4R4N - chains L and H of the 4 polymer chains in the assembly; structure by X-ray diffraction, 3.56 A resolution.

Chain L:
Name: Antibody 2.2c LIGHT CHAIN
Source organism: Homo sapiens
Notes: antibody fragment or engineered binder
Sequence (210 residues; row label = number of the first residue in the row; note: 1 number in that range is skipped by the numbering (no residue carries it; nothing is unmodelled there)):
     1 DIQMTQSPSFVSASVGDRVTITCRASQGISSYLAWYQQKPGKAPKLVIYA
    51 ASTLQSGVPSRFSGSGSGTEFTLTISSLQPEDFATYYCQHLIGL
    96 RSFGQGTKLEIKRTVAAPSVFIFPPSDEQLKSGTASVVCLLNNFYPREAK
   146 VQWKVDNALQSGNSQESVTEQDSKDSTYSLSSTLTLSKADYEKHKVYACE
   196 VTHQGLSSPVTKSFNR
Cystine bridges: Cys23-Cys88, Cys134-Cys194

Chain H:
Name: Antibody 2.2c heavy CHAIN
Source organism: Homo sapiens
Notes: antibody fragment or engineered binder
Sequence (220 residues; row label = number of the first residue in the row; a row labelled like 82A-82C holds insertion residues (82A, then the next letters in order)):
     1 QVQLQQWGAGLLKPSETLSLTCGVYGESLSGHYWSWVRQPPGKRLEWIGE
    51 IKHNGSPNYHPSLKSRVTISLDMSKNQFSLNL
82A-82C TSV
    83 TAADTAVYFCARRSNWPY
100A-100C LPF
   101 DPWGQGTLVTVSSASTKGPSVFPLAPSSKSTSGGTAALGCLVKDYFPEPV
   151 TVSWNSGALTSGVHTFPAVLQSSGLYSLSSVVTVPSSSLGTQTYICNVNH
   201 KPSNTKVDKKVEPK
Modified residues: Ser30 (o-acetylserine; OAS)
Cystine bridges: Cys22-Cys92, Cys140-Cys196

Chain L / chain H interface:
Residue-residue contacts (66):
  Met4(L) - Arg44(H)
  Ala34(L) - Pro100B(H)  hydrophobic
  Tyr36(L) - Pro100B(H)
  Tyr36(L) - Phe100C(H)  hydrogen bond (side chain-backbone)
  Gln38(L) - Gln39(H)  hydrogen bond
  Ala43(L) - Phe91(H)  hydrophobic
  Ala43(L) - Trp103(H)  hydrophobic
  Ala43(L) - Gly104(H)
  Pro44(L) - Leu45(H)  hydrophobic
  Pro44(L) - Trp103(H)
  Leu46(L) - Tyr100(H)
  Leu46(L) - Pro100B(H)  hydrophobic
  Leu46(L) - Asp101(H)
  Tyr49(L) - Pro100B(H)  hydrophobic
  Gln55(L) - Tyr100(H)
  Gln55(L) - Asp101(H)
  Tyr87(L) - Gln39(H)
  Tyr87(L) - Lys43(H)  hydrogen bond (side chain-backbone)
  Tyr87(L) - Arg44(H)
  Gln89(L) - Phe100C(H)
  Leu91(L) - Leu100A(H)
  Leu91(L) - Pro100B(H)  hydrophobic
  Ile92(L) - Leu100A(H)  hydrophobic
  Leu94(L) - Trp47(H)
  Leu94(L) - Pro61(H)  hydrophobic
  Arg96(L) - Trp47(H)
  Arg96(L) - Glu50(H)  salt bridge
  Arg96(L) - Asn58(H)
  Phe98(L) - Arg44(H)  hydrogen bond (backbone-side chain)
  Phe98(L) - Leu45(H)
  Phe98(L) - Phe100C(H)  hydrophobic
  Gly99(L) - Arg44(H)
  Gln100(L) - Arg44(H)
  Phe116(L) - Ser130(H)
  Phe116(L) - Ser132(H)
  Phe116(L) - Thr135(H)
  Phe116(L) - Ala137(H)  hydrophobic
  Ile117(L) - Ser130(H)
  Phe118(L) - Leu124(H)  hydrophobic
  Phe118(L) - Ala125(H)
  Phe118(L) - Ala137(H)
  Ser121(L) - Phe122(H)
  Ser121(L) - Pro123(H)
  Glu123(L) - Val121(H)
  Glu123(L) - Phe122(H)
  Glu123(L) - Lys209(H)
  Gln124(L) - Phe122(H)
  Gln124(L) - Lys143(H)
  Ser131(L) - Leu141(H)
  Ser131(L) - Lys143(H)
  Leu135(L) - Phe166(H)  hydrophobic
  Leu135(L) - Val181(H)  hydrophobic
  Asn137(L) - His164(H)  hydrogen bond
  Asn138(L) - His164(H)
  Gln160(L) - Leu170(H)
  Ser162(L) - Phe166(H)
  Ser162(L) - Pro167(H)  hydrogen bond (side chain-backbone)
  Ser162(L) - Val169(H)
  Val163(L) - Pro167(H)
  Thr164(L) - Phe166(H)
  Thr164(L) - Pro167(H)
  Ser174(L) - His164(H)
  Ser174(L) - Phe166(H)
  Leu175(L) - Phe166(H)
  Ser176(L) - Phe166(H)
  Phe209(L) - Lys129(H)
Other interface residues (no listed pair), chain L (45 interface residues in all): Tyr32, Lys42, Ser114, Pro119, Thr129, Val133, Glu161, Lys207, Ser208
Other interface residues (no listed pair), chain H (42 interface residues in all): Glu46, His60, Arg95, Leu138, Gln171, Ser179, Thr183

Overview:
Chain L and chain H form an interface of 45 and 42 residues respectively; the contacts include 6 hydrogen
bonds and 1 salt bridge. Polar contacts include Arg96(L)-Glu50(H), Tyr36(L)-Phe100C(H) and Gln38(L)-Gln39(H).
Chain L is Antibody 2.2c LIGHT CHAIN and chain H is Antibody 2.2c heavy CHAIN, both from Homo sapiens; the
structure, Crystal structure of the anti-hiv-1 antibody 2.2c in complex with hiv-1 93ug037 gp120, was
determined by X-ray diffraction, deposited together with 4R4F and 4R4B.
